PDB entry 4YMW | X-ray diffraction, 2.80 A resolution | chains D and C of the 4 polymer chains in the assembly

== Chain D (and C) ==
Protein: ABC-type amino acid transport system, permease component
Source organism: Caldanaerobacter subterraneus subsp. tengcongensis MB4
Notes: chain C of this document is another copy of the same molecule, construct and numbering; everything in this record applies to it too
Reference sequence: Q8RCC3 (Q8RCC3_CALS4); numbering as in UniProt (aligned over 1-220)
Sequence (220 residues; each row starts with the number of its first residue):
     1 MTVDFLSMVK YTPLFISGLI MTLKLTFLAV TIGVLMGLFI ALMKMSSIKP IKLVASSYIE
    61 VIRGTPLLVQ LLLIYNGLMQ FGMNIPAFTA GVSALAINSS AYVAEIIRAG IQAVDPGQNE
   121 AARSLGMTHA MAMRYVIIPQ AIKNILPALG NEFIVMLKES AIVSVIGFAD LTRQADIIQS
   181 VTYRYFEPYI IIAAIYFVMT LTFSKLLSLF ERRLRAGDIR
Not modelled in the structure: 216-220 (chain C: 215-220)
Residues lining bound ligands: histidine (HIS): L67, N98, Y102, E152, M156, E159
From the paper describing this entry:
  - mutagenesis - Y189A: abolished catalytic activity
  - mutagenesis - E152A: increased catalytic activity (ArtI/Arg/His-stimulated ATPase activity)

== Chain D / chain C interface ==
Contacting residue pairs (66; chain D residue first):
  M1(D) - Q80(C)
  V3(D) - F81(C)  hydrophobic
  E60(D) - F197(C)
  V61(D) - F197(C)  hydrophobic
  R63(D) - K158(C)  hydrogen bond (backbone-side chain)
  G64(D) - K158(C)
  G64(D) - Y196(C)
  G64(D) - F197(C)
  G64(D) - T200(C)  hydrogen bond (backbone-side chain)
  T65(D) - K158(C)
  T65(D) - A193(C)  hydrogen bond (side chain-backbone)
  P66(D) - K158(C)
  P66(D) - Y196(C)
  L68(D) - A161(C)
  L68(D) - I162(C)  hydrophobic
  L68(D) - S164(C)
  V69(D) - T172(C)
  V69(D) - Y189(C)  hydrophobic
  V69(D) - Y196(C)  hydrophobic
  L72(D) - Y189(C)
  L73(D) - F186(C)
  L73(D) - Y189(C)  hydrophobic
  L73(D) - I190(C)  hydrophobic
  N76(D) - Y185(C)
  N76(D) - Y189(C)
  G77(D) - Y185(C)
  G77(D) - F186(C)
  Q80(D) - M1(C)
  Q80(D) - R184(C)
  Q80(D) - Y185(C)  hydrogen bond (side chain-backbone)
  Q80(D) - F186(C)  hydrogen bond (side chain-backbone)
  Q80(D) - E187(C)  hydrogen bond
  F81(D) - F186(C)  hydrophobic
  Y102(D) - K158(C)  hydrogen bond
  K158(D) - R63(C)  hydrogen bond (side chain-backbone)
  K158(D) - G64(C)
  K158(D) - T65(C)
  K158(D) - P66(C)
  K158(D) - Y102(C)  hydrogen bond
  E159(D) - E159(C)
  A161(D) - L68(C)
  I162(D) - L68(C)  hydrophobic
  S164(D) - L68(C)
  V165(D) - L68(C)  hydrophobic
  V165(D) - V165(C)  hydrophobic
  T172(D) - V69(C)
  R184(D) - Q80(C)
  Y185(D) - N76(C)
  Y185(D) - G77(C)
  Y185(D) - Q80(C)  hydrogen bond (backbone-side chain)
  F186(D) - G77(C)
  F186(D) - Q80(C)  hydrogen bond (backbone-side chain)
  F186(D) - F81(C)  hydrophobic
  E187(D) - Q80(C)  hydrogen bond
  Y189(D) - L72(C)
  Y189(D) - L73(C)  hydrophobic
  I190(D) - L73(C)  hydrophobic
  A193(D) - T65(C)
  Y196(D) - G64(C)
  Y196(D) - T65(C)
  Y196(D) - P66(C)
  F197(D) - E60(C)
  F197(D) - V61(C)  hydrophobic
  F197(D) - G64(C)
  T200(D) - G64(C)  hydrogen bond (side chain-backbone)
  L201(D) - E60(C)
Other interface residues (no listed pair), chain D (37 interface residues in all): L78, Y183
Other interface residues (no listed pair), chain C (37 interface residues in all): T2, V3, Y183, I192

== Summary ==
Chain D and chain C each contribute 37 residues to their interface; the contacts include 13 hydrogen bonds.
Polar pairs include R63(D)-K158(C), G64(D)-T200(C) and T65(D)-A193(C). Chain D binds histidine. From the
paper: Y189A of chain D abolishes catalytic activity; E152A of chain D increases catalytic activity
(ArtI/Arg/His-stimulated ATPase activity).
Both chains are ABC-type amino acid transport system, permease component (Caldanaerobacter subterraneus subsp.
tengcongensis MB4). Entry 4YMW (Crystal structure of an amino acid ABC transporter with histidines) was
determined by X-ray diffraction together with 4YMS, 4YMT, 4YMU, 4YMV and 4YMX from the same study.
